Entry 1STA (X-ray diffraction, 1.70 A resolution); this record covers chain A.

[Chain A]
Molecule: Staphylococcal nuclease
From: Staphylococcus aureus
Notes: EC 3.1.31.1
Reference sequence: P00644 (NUC_STAAU); residues 1-147 here correspond to UniProt positions 83-229 (UniProt number = residue number + 82)
Amino-acid sequence (151 residues; row label = number of the first residue in the row; a row labelled like 11A-11B holds insertion residues (11A, then the next letters in order)):
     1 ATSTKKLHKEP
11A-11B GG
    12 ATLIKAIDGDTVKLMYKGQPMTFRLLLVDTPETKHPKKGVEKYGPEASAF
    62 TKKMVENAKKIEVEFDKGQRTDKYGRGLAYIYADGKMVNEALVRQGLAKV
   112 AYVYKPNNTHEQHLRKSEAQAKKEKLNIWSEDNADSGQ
Unresolved in the structure: 1-6, 142-149
Differences from the reference sequence: insertion (11A-11B)
Metal / ion sites: Ca2+: Asp21, Asp40, Thr41 (together with thymidine-3',5'-diphosphate)
Ligand contacts: thymidine-3',5'-diphosphate (THP): Asp21, Thr22, Arg35, Leu36, Leu37, Val39, Asp40, Glu43, Asp83, Lys84, Tyr85, Arg87, Leu89, Tyr113, Tyr115
Curated features (UniProtKB/Swiss-Prot):
  - active site: Arg35, Glu43, Arg87
  - binding site (Ca(2+)): Asp21, Asp40, Thr41

[In short]
Chain A binds thymidine-3',5'-diphosphate. Asp21, Asp40 and Thr41 coordinate Ca2+. Curated annotation
(UniProt) lists 3 active-site residues and 3 Ca2+-binding residues.
Chain A is Staphylococcal nuclease (Staphylococcus aureus); the structure, Accommodation of insertion
mutations on the surface and in the interior of staphylococcal nuclease, was determined by X-ray diffraction,
deposited together with 1STB.
